1NCC - chains L and H of the 3 polymer chains in the assembly; structure by X-ray diffraction, 2.50 A resolution.

# Chain L
Protein: IGG2A-kappa NC41 fab (light chain)
Organism: Mus musculus
Notes: antibody fragment or engineered binder
Chain sequence (214 residues; row label = number of the first residue in the row):
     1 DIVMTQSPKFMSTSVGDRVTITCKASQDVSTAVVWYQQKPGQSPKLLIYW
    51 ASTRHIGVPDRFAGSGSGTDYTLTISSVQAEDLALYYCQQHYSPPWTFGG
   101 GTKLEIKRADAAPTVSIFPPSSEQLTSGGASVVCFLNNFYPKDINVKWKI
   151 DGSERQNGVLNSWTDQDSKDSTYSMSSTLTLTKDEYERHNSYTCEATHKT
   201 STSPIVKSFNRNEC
Sequence notes: conflict Thr-20 (Ser in Y11589), Ile-21 (Val in Y11589), Asp-28 (Ile in Y11589), 18 further conflict positions vs the reference (Y11589) not listed
Disulfides: Cys-23/Cys-88, Cys-134/Cys-194

# Chain H
Protein: IGG2A-kappa NC41 fab (heavy chain)
Organism: Mus musculus
UniProtKB: P01865 (GCAM_MOUSE); the construct has insertions or renumbered stretches relative to UniProt, so the offset changes along the chain: 114-130 = UniProt 1-17; 133-154 = UniProt 18-39; 162-169 = UniProt 42-49; 171-180 = UniProt 50-59; 4 more segments
Chain sequence (221 residues; numbered 1 to 227 plus 7 insertion-coded residues; 13 numbers in that range are skipped by the numbering (no residue carries them; nothing is unmodelled there); the number before each row is that of its first residue; a row labelled like 82A-82C holds insertion residues (82A, then the next letters in order)):
     1 QIQLVQSGPELKKPGETVKISCKASGYTFTNYGMNWVKQAPGKGLKWMGW
    51 IN
   52A T
    53 NTGEPTYGEEFKGRFAFSLETSASTANLQI
82A-82C NNL
    83 KNEDTATFFCARGEDNFG
100A-100C SLS
   101 DYWGQGTTVTVSSAKTTAPSVYPLAPVCGD
   133 TTGSSVTLGCLVKGYFPEPVTL
   156 TW
   162 NSGSLSSG
   171 VHTFPAVLQS
   183 DLYTLSSSVTVTSS
   198 TWP
   202 SQSIT
   208 CNVAHPASSTKVDKKIEPRG
Disulfides: Cys-22/Cys-92, Cys-142/Cys-208

# Chain L / chain H interface
Cross-chain cystine bridges: Cys-214(L)/Cys-128(H)
Residue-residue contacts (70):
  Val-34(L) with Leu-100B(H), hydrophobic
  Tyr-36(L) with Ser-100C(H); Trp-103(H), hydrophobic
  Gln-38(L) with Gln-39(H), hydrogen bond
  Ser-43(L) with Trp-103(H); Gly-104(H)
  Pro-44(L) with Trp-103(H)
  Leu-46(L) with Leu-100B(H), hydrophobic; Asp-101(H)
  Tyr-49(L) with Leu-100B(H), hydrophobic
  Tyr-87(L) with Gln-39(H); Gly-44(H); Leu-45(H), hydrophobic
  Gln-89(L) with Ser-100A(H), hydrogen bond (side chain-backbone)
  His-91(L) with Ser-100A(H); Leu-100B(H)
  Pro-95(L) with Trp-47(H), hydrophobic
  Trp-96(L) with Trp-47(H); Phe-99(H), hydrophobic; Gly-100(H), hydrogen bond (side chain-backbone); Ser-100A(H)
  Phe-98(L) with Leu-45(H); Trp-47(H)
  Gly-100(L) with Lys-43(H)
  Thr-114(L) with Thr-134(H), hydrogen bond
  Phe-118(L) with Leu-124(H); Ala-125(H); Pro-126(H); Thr-139(H); Gly-141(H)
  Pro-119(L) with Ala-125(H); Arg-226(H)
  Ser-121(L) with Tyr-122(H)
  Glu-123(L) with Tyr-122(H); Pro-123(H); Lys-221(H), salt bridge
  Gln-124(L) with Tyr-122(H)
  Ser-127(L) with Tyr-122(H)
  Ser-131(L) with Lys-145(H)
  Val-133(L) with Leu-124(H), hydrophobic; Leu-143(H), hydrophobic
  Phe-135(L) with Phe-174(H), hydrophobic; Ser-188(H); Ser-189(H); Ser-190(H)
  Asn-137(L) with His-172(H), hydrogen bond; Ser-190(H)
  Asn-138(L) with His-172(H), hydrogen bond
  Leu-160(L) with Val-177(H), hydrophobic; Gln-179(H)
  Ser-162(L) with Phe-174(H); Pro-175(H), hydrogen bond (side chain-backbone)
  Trp-163(L) with Pro-175(H)
  Thr-164(L) with Phe-174(H)
  Ser-174(L) with His-172(H), hydrogen bond; Phe-174(H)
  Met-175(L) with Phe-174(H)
  Ser-176(L) with Phe-174(H); Ser-188(H), hydrogen bond
  Thr-178(L) with Leu-143(H); Ser-188(H)
  Thr-180(L) with Lys-145(H), hydrogen bond
  Lys-207(L) with Asp-130(H)
  Asn-210(L) with Val-127(H)
  Arg-211(L) with Val-127(H)
  Asn-212(L) with Val-127(H)
  Glu-213(L) with Gly-227(H)
  Cys-214(L) with Val-127(H); Cys-128(H), disulfide; Gly-227(H), hydrogen bond (backbone-backbone)
Other interface residues (no listed pair), chain L (44 interface residues in all): His-55, Ser-116, Phe-209
Other interface residues (no listed pair), chain H (45 interface residues in all): Val-37, Lys-46, Phe-91, Gln-105, Gly-129, Thr-133, Leu-140, Thr-186

# Overview
44 residues of chain L face 45 of chain H across their interface; the contacts include 1 disulfide bond, 11
hydrogen bonds and 1 salt bridge. Among the polar pairs are Glu-123(L)/Lys-221(H), Gln-38(L)/Gln-39(H) and
Gln-89(L)/Ser-100A(H).
Here chain L is IGG2A-kappa NC41 fab (light chain) and chain H is IGG2A-kappa NC41 fab (heavy chain), both
from Mus musculus. Entry 1NCC (Crystal structures of two mutant neuraminidase-antibody complexes with amino
acid substitutions in the interface) was determined by X-ray diffraction, deposited together with 1NCB.
